Entry 8SSD (X-ray diffraction, 2.40 A resolution); this record covers chains C and B of the 3 polymer chains in the assembly.

# Chain C (and B)
Molecule: Methionine synthase
Source organism: Thermus thermophilus HB8
Notes: EC 2.1.1.13; chain B of this document is another copy of the same molecule, construct and numbering; everything in this record applies to it too
UniProtKB: Q5SKM5 (Q5SKM5_THET8); residue numbers follow UniProt; this construct covers 663-1185
Chain sequence (523 residues; row label = number of the first residue in the row):
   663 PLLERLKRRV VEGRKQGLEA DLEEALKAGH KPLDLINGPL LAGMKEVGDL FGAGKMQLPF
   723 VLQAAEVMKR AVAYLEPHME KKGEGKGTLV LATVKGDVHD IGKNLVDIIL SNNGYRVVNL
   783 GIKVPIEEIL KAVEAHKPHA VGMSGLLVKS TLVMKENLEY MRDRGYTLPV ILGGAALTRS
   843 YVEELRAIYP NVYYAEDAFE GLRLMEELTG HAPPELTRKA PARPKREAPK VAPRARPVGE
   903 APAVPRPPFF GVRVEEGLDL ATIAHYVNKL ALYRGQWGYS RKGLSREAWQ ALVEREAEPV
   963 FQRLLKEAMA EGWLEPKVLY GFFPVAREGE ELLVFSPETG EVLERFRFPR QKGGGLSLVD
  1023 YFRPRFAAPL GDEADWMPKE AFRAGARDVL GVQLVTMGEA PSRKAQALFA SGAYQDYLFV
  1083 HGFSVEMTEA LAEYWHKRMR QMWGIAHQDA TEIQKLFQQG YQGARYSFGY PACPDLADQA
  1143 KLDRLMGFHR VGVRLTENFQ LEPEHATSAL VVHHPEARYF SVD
Not modelled in the structure: 741-745, 880-892 (chain B: 743-745, 881-898)

# Chain C / chain B interface
Residue-residue contacts - 22 pairs, chain C then chain B:
  Glu818(C) - Glu990(B)
  Glu818(C) - Arg1007(B)  salt bridge
  Glu821(C) - Gly991(B)
  Tyr822(C) - Glu990(B)
  Tyr822(C) - Arg1027(B)
  Tyr822(C) - Phe1028(B)
  Asp825(C) - Arg989(B)
  Asp825(C) - Glu990(B)
  Asp825(C) - Arg1027(B)
  Asp825(C) - Phe1028(B)
  Arg826(C) - Phe1028(B)
  Arg989(C) - Asp825(B)
  Glu990(C) - Glu818(B)
  Glu990(C) - Tyr822(B)
  Glu990(C) - Asp825(B)
  Glu993(C) - Glu818(B)
  Arg1007(C) - Glu818(B)  salt bridge
  Arg1027(C) - Tyr822(B)
  Arg1027(C) - Asp825(B)
  Phe1028(C) - Tyr822(B)
  Phe1028(C) - Asp825(B)
  Phe1028(C) - Arg826(B)
Other interface residues (no listed pair), chain C (12 interface residues in all): Gly991
Other interface residues (no listed pair), chain B (13 interface residues in all): Glu821, Glu993, Pro1026

# Overview
12 residues of chain C face 13 of chain B across their interface, with 2 salt bridges. The salt-bridged pair
is Glu818(C)-Arg1007(B).
Chain C and chain B are both Methionine synthase (Thermus thermophilus HB8); the structure, Methionine
synthase, C-terminal fragment, Cobalamin and Reactivation Domains from Thermus thermophilus HB8, was
determined by X-ray diffraction, deposited together with 8SSC and 8SSE.
